PDB entry 8WC5 | electron microscopy, 3.30 A resolution | chains B and Y of the 5 polymer chains in the assembly

Chain B:
Protein: Guanine nucleotide-binding protein G(I)/G(S)/G(T) subunit beta-1
From: Homo sapiens
Reference sequence: P62873 (GBB1_HUMAN); residues 2-340 here = UniProt positions 2-340
Sequence (345 residues; numbered -4 to 340; the number before each row is that of its first residue; numbers below 1 keep their minus sign (Met-4 is residue -4)):
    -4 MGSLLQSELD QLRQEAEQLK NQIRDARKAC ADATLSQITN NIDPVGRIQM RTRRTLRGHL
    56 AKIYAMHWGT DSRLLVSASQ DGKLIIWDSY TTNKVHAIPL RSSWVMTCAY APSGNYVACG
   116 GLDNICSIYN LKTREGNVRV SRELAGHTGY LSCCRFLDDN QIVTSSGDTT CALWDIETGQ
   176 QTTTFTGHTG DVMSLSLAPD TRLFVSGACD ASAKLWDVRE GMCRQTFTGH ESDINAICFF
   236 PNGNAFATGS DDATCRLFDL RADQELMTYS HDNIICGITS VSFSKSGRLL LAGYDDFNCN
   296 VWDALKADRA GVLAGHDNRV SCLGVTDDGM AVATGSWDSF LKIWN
Disordered / not traced: -4 to 3
Sequence notes: initiating methionine (-4); expression tag (-3 to 1)
Swiss-Prot annotation at these positions:
  - modified residue: Ser2 (N-acetylserine), His266 (Phosphohistidine)
  - natural variant: Leu30 (L30F: In MRD42; uncertain significance), Arg52 (R52G: In MRD42), Gly64 (G64V: In MRD42), Asp76 (D76E: In MRD42; D76G: In MRD42), Gly77 (G77S: In MRD42), Lys78 (K78R: In MRD42), Ile80 (I80N: In MRD42; I80T: In MRD42), His91 (H91R: In MRD42; uncertain significance), Ala92 (A92T: In MRD42), Pro94 (P94S: In MRD42), Leu95 (L95P: In MRD42), Arg96 (R96L: In MRD42), 5 further natural variant entries in UniProt

Chain Y:
Protein: Guanine nucleotide-binding protein G(I)/G(S)/G(O) subunit gamma-2
From: Homo sapiens
Reference sequence: P59768 (GBG2_HUMAN); residues 1-71 here = UniProt positions 1-71
Sequence (71 residues; row label = number of the first residue in the row):
     1 MASNNTASIA QARKLVEQLK MEANIDRIKV SKAAADLMAY CEAHAKEDPL LTPVPASENP
    61 FREKKFFCAI L
Disordered / not traced: 1-7, 64-71
Swiss-Prot annotation at these positions:
  - modified residue: Ala2 (N-acetylalanine), Cys68 (Cysteine methyl ester)
  - lipidation: Cys68 (S-geranylgeranyl cysteine)

How chain B and chain Y interact:
Pairs across the interface - 62 pairs, chain B then chain Y:
  Leu7(B) with Ala12(Y)
  Glu10(B) with Lys20(Y), salt bridge
  Leu14(B) with Leu19(Y); Lys20(Y); Ala23(Y), hydrophobic
  Ile18(B) with Glu22(Y); Ala23(Y), hydrophobic; Arg27(Y)
  Arg22(B) with Arg27(Y)
  Cys25(B) with Ile28(Y); Val30(Y)
  Ala26(B) with Val30(Y), hydrophobic
  Ala28(B) with Val30(Y)
  Leu30(B) with Ala34(Y), hydrophobic
  Ile33(B) with Ala34(Y), hydrophobic
  Ile37(B) with Met38(Y), hydrophobic
  Val40(B) with Leu51(Y), hydrophobic
  Ile43(B) with Leu51(Y)
  Met45(B) with Leu50(Y), hydrophobic
  Arg48(B) with Phe61(Y)
  Arg49(B) with Pro60(Y); Phe61(Y); Glu63(Y)
  Ser84(B) with Phe61(Y)
  Tyr85(B) with Pro60(Y); Phe61(Y), hydrophobic
  Met217(B) with Gln18(Y)
  Thr221(B) with Glu22(Y)
  Phe235(B) with Leu37(Y), hydrophobic
  Pro236(B) with Tyr40(Y), hydrophobic
  Asn237(B) with Asp36(Y), hydrogen bond (side chain-backbone); Tyr40(Y)
  Asn239(B) with Asp36(Y)
  Asp254(B) with Ala33(Y)
  Arg256(B) with Asp26(Y); Arg27(Y); Ile28(Y)
  Ala257(B) with Ile28(Y), hydrophobic
  Asp258(B) with Ile25(Y); Arg27(Y), salt bridge
  Gln259(B) with Val30(Y)
  Ser279(B) with Asp48(Y), hydrogen bond
  Lys280(B) with Tyr40(Y); Glu47(Y); Asp48(Y)
  Ser281(B) with Tyr40(Y); Cys41(Y), hydrogen bond (backbone-side chain); His44(Y), hydrogen bond (side chain-backbone); Ala45(Y); Asp48(Y), hydrogen bond (backbone-side chain)
  Arg283(B) with Leu51(Y)
  Leu300(B) with Met38(Y), hydrophobic
  Asp323(B) with Pro49(Y)
  Gly324(B) with Pro49(Y); Leu50(Y), hydrogen bond (backbone-backbone)
  Met325(B) with Pro49(Y), hydrophobic; Leu50(Y); Pro60(Y), hydrophobic; Phe61(Y), hydrophobic
  Ala326(B) with Phe61(Y), hydrophobic
  Val327(B) with Leu50(Y), hydrophobic
  Asn340(B) with Phe61(Y)
Interface residues without a listed pair, chain B (55 interface residues in all): Leu4, Ala11, Lys15, Ala21, Asp27, Thr34, Cys218, Arg219, Gln220, Ala240, Leu261, Gly282, Leu284, Val320, Ile338
Interface residues without a listed pair, chain Y (35 interface residues in all): Ser8, Ile9, Val16, Met21, Ser31, Val54, Arg62

In short:
55 residues of chain B and 35 residues of chain Y are in contact, with 6 hydrogen bonds and 2 salt bridges.
Polar pairs include Glu10(B)-Lys20(Y), Asp258(B)-Arg27(Y) and Asn237(B)-Asp36(Y).
Chain B is Guanine nucleotide-binding protein G(I)/G(S)/G(T) subunit beta-1 and chain Y is Guanine
nucleotide-binding protein G(I)/G(S)/G(O) subunit gamma-2, both from Homo sapiens; the structure, Cryo-EM
structure of the TMA-bound mTAAR1-Gs complex, was determined by electron microscopy, deposited together with
8WC3, 8WC4, 8WC6, 8WC7, 8WC8, 8WC9, 8WCA and 8WCB.
